8JG9 - chains H and C of the 8 polymer chains in the assembly; structure by electron microscopy, 3.82 A resolution.

== Chain H ==
Molecule: 25-nt DNA strand
Sequence (25 nucleotides; each row starts with the number of its first residue; numbers below 1 keep their minus sign (DT-1 is residue -1)):
    -1 TTTTCTATGACATTTGTCATAATTA

== Chain C ==
Name: AcrIIA15
Organism: Staphylococcus delphini
Amino-acid sequence (171 residues; numbered 0 to 170; the number before each row is that of its first residue; numbering starts at 0):
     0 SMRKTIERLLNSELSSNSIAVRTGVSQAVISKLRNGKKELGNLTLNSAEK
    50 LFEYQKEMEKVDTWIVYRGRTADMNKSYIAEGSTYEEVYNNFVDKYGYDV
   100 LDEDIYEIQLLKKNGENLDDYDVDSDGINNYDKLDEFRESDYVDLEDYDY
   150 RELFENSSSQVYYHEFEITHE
What the authors report for this chain:
  - mutagenesis - R2A, S25A, Q26A: decreased binding to DNA
  - mutagenesis - K31A, K37A, L44A: abolished binding to DNA
  - mutagenesis - R2A/L44A, L44A: abolished binding to AcrIIA15 (chain C)

== How chain H and chain C interact ==
Contacting residue pairs - 14 pairs, chain H then chain C:
  DC3(H) - Ser14(C)  hydrogen bond to the phosphate
  DC3(H) - Asn16(C)  hydrogen bond to the phosphate
  DT4(H) - Ser14(C)  hydrogen bond to the phosphate
  DT4(H) - Ser15(C)  hydrogen bond to the phosphate
  DT4(H) - Asn16(C)  hydrogen bond to the phosphate
  DT4(H) - Gln26(C)  base contact
  DT4(H) - Ser30(C)  sugar contact
  DA5(H) - Gln26(C)  hydrogen bond to the base
  DA5(H) - Ser30(C)  hydrogen bond to the phosphate
  DA5(H) - Asn34(C)  hydrogen bond to the phosphate
  DT6(H) - Ala27(C)  base contact
  DT6(H) - Lys31(C)  base contact
  DG7(H) - Ala27(C)  base contact
  DG7(H) - Lys31(C)  hydrogen bond to the base
Also at the interface, not in a pair above, chain H (6 interface residues in all): DT2

== In short ==
6 residues of chain H face 8 of chain C across their interface; the contacts include 9 hydrogen bonds. Among
the polar pairs are DA5(H)-Gln26(C), DG7(H)-Lys31(C) and DC3(H)-Ser14(C). The paper reports that R2A, S25A and
Q26A of chain C reduce binding to DNA; K31A, K37A and L44A of chain C abolish binding to DNA.
Here chain H is a 25-nt DNA strand and chain C is AcrIIA15 (Staphylococcus delphini). Entry 8JG9 (Cryo-EM
structure of the SaCas9-sgRNA-AcrIIA15-promoter DNA dimer) was determined by electron microscopy, deposited
together with 8JFO, 8JFR, 8JFT and 8JFU.
